PDB entry 9EB3 | X-ray diffraction, 2.30 A resolution | chains A and B

== Chain A ==
Name: MHC Rfp-Y class I alpha chain
Source organism: Gallus gallus
Reference sequence: Q9BCW3 (Q9BCW3_CHICK); residues 1-270 here correspond to UniProt positions 22-291 (UniProt number = residue number + 21)
Amino-acid sequence (270 residues; row label = number of the first residue in the row):
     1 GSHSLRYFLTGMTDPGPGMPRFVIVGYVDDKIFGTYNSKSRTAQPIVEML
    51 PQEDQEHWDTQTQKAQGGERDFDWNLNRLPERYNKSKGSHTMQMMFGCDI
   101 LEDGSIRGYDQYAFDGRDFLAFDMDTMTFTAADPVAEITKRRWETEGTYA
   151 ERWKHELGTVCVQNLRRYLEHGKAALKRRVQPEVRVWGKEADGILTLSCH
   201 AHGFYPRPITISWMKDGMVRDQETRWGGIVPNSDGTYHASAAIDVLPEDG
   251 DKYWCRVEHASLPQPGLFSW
Disulfides: Cys-98/Cys-161, Cys-199/Cys-255
Residues lining bound ligands: N-tetradecanoylglycine (BJU): Tyr-7, Leu-9, Ile-24, Gly-26, Phe-33, Gly-34, Thr-35, Tyr-36, Ala-43, Trp-58, Gln-61, Lys-64, Ala-65, Gly-68, Asp-71, Phe-72, Met-94, Phe-96, Tyr-112, Trp-143, Tyr-149, Trp-153

== Chain B ==
Name: Beta-2-microglobulin
Source organism: Gallus gallus
Reference sequence: P21611 (B2MG_CHICK); residues 3-99 here correspond to UniProt positions 23-119 (UniProt number = residue number + 20)
Amino-acid sequence (98 residues; numbered 2 to 99; the number before each row is that of its first residue):
     2 ALTPKVQVYSRFPASAGTKNVLNCFAAGFHPPKISITLMKDGVPMEGAQY
    52 SDMSFNDDWTFQRLVHADFTPSSGSTYACKVEHETLKEPQVYKWDPEF
Disulfides: Cys-25/Cys-80
Differences from the reference sequence: expression tag (2)

== Chain A / chain B interface ==
Residue-residue contacts (65; chain A residue first):
  Phe-8(A) / Ser-55(B)
  Phe-8(A) / Phe-56(B)
  Phe-8(A) / Asp-58(B)
  Leu-9(A) / Phe-56(B)
  Thr-10(A) / Phe-56(B)
  Thr-10(A) / Phe-62(B)
  Met-12(A) / Pro-33(B)  hydrophobic
  Asp-14(A) / Lys-34(B)
  Pro-15(A) / Lys-34(B)
  Gly-16(A) / Lys-34(B)
  Met-19(A) / Tyr-51(B)  hydrophobic
  Met-19(A) / Arg-64(B)
  Val-23(A) / Asp-53(B)
  Val-23(A) / Met-54(B)
  Val-25(A) / Asp-53(B)
  Val-25(A) / Met-54(B)
  Tyr-27(A) / Ser-55(B)  hydrogen bond
  Thr-35(A) / Asp-53(B)
  Thr-91(A) / His-31(B)
  Thr-91(A) / Pro-33(B)
  Gln-93(A) / Phe-56(B)
  Gln-93(A) / Trp-60(B)
  Gln-93(A) / Phe-62(B)
  Met-94(A) / Phe-56(B)
  Met-95(A) / Phe-56(B)  hydrophobic
  Met-95(A) / Asp-58(B)
  Met-95(A) / Trp-60(B)  hydrophobic
  Gln-111(A) / Trp-60(B)
  Tyr-112(A) / Trp-60(B)
  Ala-113(A) / Trp-60(B)  hydrophobic
  Asp-115(A) / His-31(B)
  Gly-116(A) / His-31(B)
  Gly-116(A) / Trp-60(B)
  Asp-118(A) / Trp-60(B)  hydrogen bond
  Glu-183(A) / Phe-13(B)
  Glu-183(A) / Pro-14(B)
  Arg-185(A) / Pro-14(B)
  Arg-185(A) / Ala-15(B)  hydrogen bond (side chain-backbone)
  Arg-185(A) / Glu-98(B)  hydrogen bond (side chain-backbone)
  Trp-187(A) / Asp-96(B)
  Trp-187(A) / Glu-98(B)
  Trp-187(A) / Phe-99(B)
  Ser-198(A) / Glu-98(B)  hydrogen bond
  His-200(A) / Glu-98(B)  salt bridge
  His-202(A) / Ser-11(B)
  His-202(A) / Arg-12(B)
  His-202(A) / Phe-13(B)
  His-202(A) / Pro-14(B)
  Gly-203(A) / Arg-12(B)
  Gly-227(A) / Gln-8(B)  hydrogen bond (backbone-side chain)
  Val-230(A) / Gln-8(B)
  Val-230(A) / Tyr-10(B)
  Val-230(A) / Phe-26(B)  hydrophobic
  Pro-231(A) / Tyr-10(B)  hydrogen bond (backbone-side chain)
  Pro-231(A) / Phe-26(B)  hydrophobic
  Pro-231(A) / Leu-65(B)
  Asn-232(A) / Tyr-10(B)
  Asn-232(A) / Arg-12(B)
  Asn-232(A) / Asn-24(B)  hydrogen bond
  Asn-232(A) / Leu-65(B)
  Ser-233(A) / Leu-65(B)
  Ser-233(A) / His-67(B)
  Asp-234(A) / Arg-12(B)  salt bridge
  Thr-236(A) / Arg-12(B)
  His-238(A) / Tyr-10(B)
Interface residues without a listed pair, chain A (40 interface residues in all): Asn-37, Ser-89, Ser-240
Interface residues without a listed pair, chain B (29 interface residues in all): Pro-32, Asn-57, Pro-97

== Summary ==
40 residues of chain A and 29 residues of chain B are in contact, with 8 hydrogen bonds and 2 salt bridges.
Polar contacts include His-200(A)/Glu-98(B), Asp-234(A)/Arg-12(B) and Tyr-27(A)/Ser-55(B). Ligands of chain A:
N-tetradecanoylglycine.
Here chain A is MHC Rfp-Y class I alpha chain and chain B is Beta-2-microglobulin, both from Gallus gallus.
Entry 9EB3 (Chicken YF1.7*1 presenting N-myristoylated glycine) was determined by X-ray diffraction together
with 9EB2, 9EB4, 9EB5 and 9EB6 from the same study.
